Entry 8CWW (electron microscopy, 2.74 A resolution); this record covers chains E and I of the 11 polymer chains in the assembly.

[Chain E]
Molecule: Histone H3
Source organism: Xenopus laevis
Sequence (135 residues; each row starts with the number of its first residue):
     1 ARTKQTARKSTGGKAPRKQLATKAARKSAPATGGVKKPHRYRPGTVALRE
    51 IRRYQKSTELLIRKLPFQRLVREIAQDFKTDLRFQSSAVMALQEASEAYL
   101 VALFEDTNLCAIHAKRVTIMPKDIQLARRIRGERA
Disordered / not traced: 1-37, 135

[Chain I]
Molecule: Widom 601 DNA
Sequence (146 nucleotides; numbered -73 to 72; the number before each row is that of its first residue; numbers below 1 keep their minus sign (DA-73 is residue -73)):
   -73 ACAGGATGTATATATCTGACACGTGCCTGGAGACTAGGGAGTAATCCCCT
   -23 TGGCGGTTAAAACGCGGGGGACAGCGCGTACGTGCGTTTAAGCGGTGCTA
    27 GAGCTGTCTACGACCAATTGAGCGGCCTCGGCACCGGGATTCTCCA

[Interface between chain E and chain I]
Residue-residue contacts (17; chain E residue first):
  His39(E) with DT-67(I), sugar contact
  Arg40(E) with DT9(I), hydrogen bond to the base; DG10(I), hydrogen bond to the sugar
  Tyr41(E) with DT-67(I), phosphate contact; DG10(I), phosphate contact
  Gly44(E) with DG8(I), phosphate contact; DT9(I), hydrogen bond to the phosphate
  Thr45(E) with DT9(I), phosphate contact
  Val46(E) with DT9(I), hydrogen bond to the phosphate
  Ala47(E) with DT9(I), phosphate contact
  Arg49(E) with DG-66(I), sugar contact
  Arg63(E) with DG18(I), salt bridge to the phosphate
  Lys64(E) with DG18(I), phosphate contact
  Leu65(E) with DA17(I), phosphate contact; DG18(I), hydrogen bond to the phosphate
  Pro66(E) with DA17(I), phosphate contact
  Arg69(E) with DA17(I), salt bridge to the phosphate
Also at the interface, not in a pair above, chain E (18 interface residues in all): Arg42, Pro43, Lys56, Arg83, Lys115
Also at the interface, not in a pair above, chain I (12 interface residues in all): DG-69, DT-65, DA-64, DA-1, DG27

[In short]
18 residues of chain E face 12 of chain I across their interface, with 5 hydrogen bonds and 2 salt bridges.
Among the polar pairs are Arg40(E)-DT9(I), Arg40(E)-DG10(I) and Gly44(E)-DT9(I).
Chain E is Histone H3 (Xenopus laevis) and chain I is Widom 601 DNA; the structure, Structure of S. cerevisiae
Hop1 CBR bound to a nucleosome, was determined by electron microscopy (same publication as 8CZE).
